Entry 1JMX (X-ray diffraction, 1.90 A resolution); this record covers chains A and G of the 3 polymer chains in the assembly.

Chain A:
Molecule: Amine Dehydrogenase
From: Pseudomonas putida
Reference sequence: Q8VW85 (Q8VW85_PSEPU); residues 1-494 here correspond to UniProt positions 49-542 (UniProt number = residue number + 48)
Sequence (494 residues; row label = number of the first residue in the row):
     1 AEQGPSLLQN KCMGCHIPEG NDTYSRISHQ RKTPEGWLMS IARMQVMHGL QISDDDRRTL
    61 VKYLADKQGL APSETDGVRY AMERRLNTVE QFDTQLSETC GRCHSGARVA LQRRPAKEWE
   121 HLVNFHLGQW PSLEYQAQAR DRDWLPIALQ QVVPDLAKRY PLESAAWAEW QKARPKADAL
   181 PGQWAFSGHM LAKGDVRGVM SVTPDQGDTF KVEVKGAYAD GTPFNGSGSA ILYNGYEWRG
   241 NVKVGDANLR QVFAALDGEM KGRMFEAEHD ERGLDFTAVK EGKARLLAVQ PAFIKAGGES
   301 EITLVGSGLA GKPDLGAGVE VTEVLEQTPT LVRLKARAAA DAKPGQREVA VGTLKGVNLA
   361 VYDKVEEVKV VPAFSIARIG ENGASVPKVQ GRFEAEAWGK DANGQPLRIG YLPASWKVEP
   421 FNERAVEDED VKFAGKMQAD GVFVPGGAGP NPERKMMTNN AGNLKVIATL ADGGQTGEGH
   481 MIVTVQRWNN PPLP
Unresolved in the structure: 1
Covalent attachments: heme c (HEC) linked to Cys12, Cys15, Cys100, Cys103
Bound ions: heme c Fe site 1: His16, Met44; heme c Fe site 2: His104, His126; Ni2+: Glu367 (shared with 1 residue of chain B)
Residues lining bound ligands:
  - heme c (HEC), molecule 1: Lys11, His16, Arg26, Ile27, Gln30, Lys32, Trp37, Ser40, Ile41, Arg43, Met44, His48, Leu50, Ile52, Leu60, Leu64, Arg114, Leu122, Phe125
  - heme c (HEC), molecule 2: Lys32, Gly36, Met39, Ser40, Arg43, Met47, Thr99, Arg102, His104, Arg108, Val109, Gln112, Arg114, Trp119, Leu122, His126, Trp130, Leu133, Gln136, Trp144, Leu156, Asn489, Pro491

Chain G:
Molecule: Amine Dehydrogenase
From: Pseudomonas putida
Reference sequence: P0A182 (QADG_PSEPU); residues 2-79 here correspond to UniProt positions 1-78 (UniProt number = residue number - 1)
Sequence (79 residues; numbered 1 to 79; the number before each row is that of its first residue):
     1 MSAVAGCTAT TDPGWEVDAF GGVSSLCQPM EADLYGCSDP CWWPAQVPDM MSTYQDWNAQ
    61 ASNSAEDWRN LGTVFPKDK
Unresolved in the structure: 1-2
Modified residues: Trp43 (2-amino-3-(6,7-dioxo-6,7-dihydro-1H-indol-3-yl)-propionic acid; TRQ)
Covalent attachments: covalent link Cys7-Glu16; covalent link Cys27-Asp33, Cys41-Asp49; covalent link Cys37-Trp43
Residues lining bound ligands: heme c (HEC): Pro44, Ala45, Tyr54

Interface between chain A and chain G:
Pairs across the interface - 101 pairs, chain A then chain G:
  Ala42(A) - Phe75(G)  hydrophobic
  Ala42(A) - Pro76(G)  hydrophobic
  Val46(A) - Thr53(G)
  Val46(A) - Tyr54(G)  hydrophobic
  Val46(A) - Pro76(G)
  Met47(A) - Thr53(G)
  Asp54(A) - Asp78(G)
  Asp54(A) - Lys79(G)  salt bridge
  Arg57(A) - Pro76(G)  hydrogen bond (side chain-backbone)
  Arg57(A) - Lys77(G)
  Arg57(A) - Asp78(G)  salt bridge
  Arg58(A) - Asp78(G)  salt bridge
  Arg58(A) - Lys79(G)
  Leu86(A) - Val4(G)
  Leu86(A) - Ala5(G)
  Leu86(A) - Gly6(G)  hydrogen bond (backbone-backbone)
  Asn87(A) - Val4(G)
  Thr88(A) - Val4(G)
  Thr88(A) - Ala5(G)  hydrogen bond (backbone-backbone)
  Val89(A) - Ala3(G)
  Arg102(A) - Thr8(G)
  Arg102(A) - Ala9(G)  hydrogen bond (backbone-backbone)
  Arg102(A) - Thr10(G)  hydrogen bond (backbone-backbone)
  Cys103(A) - Ala45(G)
  Cys103(A) - Gln46(G)  hydrogen bond (backbone-side chain)
  Ser105(A) - Ala5(G)
  Gln129(A) - Ser52(G)  hydrogen bond (backbone-side chain)
  Gln129(A) - Thr53(G)  hydrogen bond
  Trp130(A) - Cys41(G)
  Trp130(A) - Pro44(G)
  Trp130(A) - Asp49(G)  hydrogen bond
  Trp130(A) - Thr53(G)
  Pro131(A) - Met51(G)
  Ser132(A) - Pro40(G)  hydrogen bond (side chain-backbone)
  Ser132(A) - Cys41(G)  hydrogen bond (side chain-backbone)
  Ser132(A) - Trp42(G)
  Tyr135(A) - Trp42(G)
  Gln136(A) - Asp12(G)
  Gln136(A) - Cys41(G)  hydrogen bond (side chain-backbone)
  Gln136(A) - Trp42(G)  hydrogen bond (side chain-backbone)
  Ala137(A) - Asp12(G)  hydrogen bond (backbone-side chain)
  Gln138(A) - Ala9(G)
  Arg140(A) - Asp12(G)  salt bridge
  Arg140(A) - Trp42(G)
  Arg250(A) - Lys77(G)
  Ile376(A) - Val4(G)  hydrophobic
  Arg378(A) - Gly6(G)  hydrogen bond (side chain-backbone)
  Arg378(A) - Cys7(G)  hydrogen bond
  Arg378(A) - Glu16(G)  salt bridge
  Asn382(A) - Trp68(G)
  Asn382(A) - Arg69(G)  hydrogen bond (backbone-side chain)
  Gly383(A) - Arg69(G)
  Ser385(A) - Leu71(G)
  Ser385(A) - Gly72(G)
  Ser385(A) - Thr73(G)
  Val386(A) - Thr73(G)
  Arg424(A) - Gly22(G)
  Arg424(A) - Val23(G)
  Arg424(A) - Ser24(G)  hydrogen bond
  Ala448(A) - Trp68(G)
  Gly449(A) - Glu31(G)
  Gly449(A) - Trp68(G)
  Pro450(A) - Pro29(G)  hydrophobic
  Pro450(A) - Glu31(G)
  Pro450(A) - Trp68(G)
  Met456(A) - Gln28(G)
  Met456(A) - Pro29(G)
  Met457(A) - Pro29(G)
  Thr458(A) - Gln28(G)  hydrogen bond
  Thr458(A) - Pro29(G)
  Asn459(A) - Pro29(G)
  Asn459(A) - Met30(G)  hydrogen bond (side chain-backbone)
  Asn459(A) - Glu31(G)  hydrogen bond
  Ile482(A) - Val17(G)  hydrophobic
  Ile482(A) - Gly21(G)
  Ile482(A) - Val23(G)  hydrophobic
  Thr484(A) - Glu16(G)  hydrogen bond (side chain-backbone)
  Thr484(A) - Val23(G)
  Val485(A) - Trp15(G)
  Val485(A) - Met30(G)  hydrophobic
  Gln486(A) - Trp15(G)  hydrogen bond (backbone-side chain)
  Gln486(A) - Met30(G)
  Arg487(A) - Gly6(G)  hydrogen bond (side chain-backbone)
  Arg487(A) - Ala45(G)  hydrogen bond (side chain-backbone)
  Arg487(A) - Gln46(G)
  Trp488(A) - Trp15(G)  hydrophobic
  Trp488(A) - Met30(G)  hydrophobic
  Trp488(A) - Leu34(G)  hydrophobic
  Trp488(A) - Gln46(G)  hydrogen bond (backbone-backbone)
  Trp488(A) - Trp57(G)  hydrophobic
  Trp488(A) - Leu71(G)
  Trp488(A) - Gly72(G)
  Trp488(A) - Thr73(G)
  Trp488(A) - Val74(G)  hydrogen bond (backbone-backbone)
  Asn489(A) - Pro44(G)
  Asn489(A) - Ala45(G)
  Asn489(A) - Gln46(G)  hydrogen bond (backbone-backbone)
  Asn489(A) - Val74(G)
  Pro491(A) - Phe75(G)  hydrophobic
  Pro492(A) - Phe75(G)
  Pro494(A) - Ala5(G)
Also at the interface, not in a pair above, chain A (60 interface residues in all): Leu38, Met39, Tyr80, Glu90, His104, Phe374, Glu381, Ala384, Ala461, Gly462, Asn463, Val483, Asn490
Also at the interface, not in a pair above, chain G (50 interface residues in all): Thr11, Asp18, Leu26, Val47, Pro48, Ala65

Summary:
60 residues of chain A face 50 of chain G across their interface, with 28 hydrogen bonds and 5 salt bridges.
Among the polar pairs are Asp54(A)-Lys79(G), Arg57(A)-Asp78(G) and Arg58(A)-Asp78(G). Ligands of chain G: heme
c. Heme c is covalently linked to Cys15(A) and Cys100(A).
Chain A is Amine Dehydrogenase and chain G is Amine Dehydrogenase, both from Pseudomonas putida; the
structure, crystal structure of a quinohemoprotein amine dehydrogenase from pseudomonas putida, was determined
by X-ray diffraction together with 1JMZ from the same study.
